Entry 2MJW (solution NMR); this record covers chains A and B of the 4 polymer chains in the assembly.

== Chain A ==
Molecule: Advanced glycosylation end product-specific receptor
Organism: Homo sapiens
Reference sequence: Q15109 (RAGE_HUMAN); numbering as in UniProt (aligned over 23-121)
Chain sequence (101 residues; numbered 21 to 121; the number before each row is that of its first residue):
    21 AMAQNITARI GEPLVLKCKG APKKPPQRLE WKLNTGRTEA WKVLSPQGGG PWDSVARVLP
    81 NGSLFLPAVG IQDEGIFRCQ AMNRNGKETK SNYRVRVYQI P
Construct notes: expression tag (21-22)
Swiss-Prot annotation at these positions:
  - glycosylation (N-linked (GlcNAc...) asparagine): N25, N81
Cystine bridges: C38-C99

== Chain B ==
Molecule: Protein S100-P
Organism: Homo sapiens
Reference sequence: P25815 (S100P_HUMAN); numbering as in UniProt (aligned over 1-94)
Chain sequence (94 residues; row label = number of the first residue in the row):
     1 MTELETAMGM IIDVFSRYSG SEGSTQTLTK GELKVLMEKE LPGFLQSGKD KDAVDKLLKD
    61 LDANGDAQVD FSEFIVFVAA ITSACHKYFE KAGL
What the authors report for this chain:
  - mutagenesis - E5A, D13A: decreased signaling in response to cell proliferation
  - mutagenesis - F44G/Y88G/F89G: abolished signaling in response to cell proliferation

== Chain A / chain B interface ==
Pairs across the interface (37; chain A residue first):
  A21(A) with A92(B); G93(B); L94(B)
  Q47(A) with Q46(B)
  R48(A) with G43(B); F44(B); L45(B); Q46(B)
  L49(A) with G43(B)
  E50(A) with F44(B)
  L53(A) with F89(B)
  N54(A) with F89(B)
  K62(A) with E40(B); P42(B)
  V63(A) with L41(B); P42(B); G43(B)
  L64(A) with P42(B); G43(B)
  S65(A) with P42(B); G43(B); G48(B)
  Q67(A) with S47(B); G48(B); K49(B)
  G69(A) with P42(B)
  R98(A) with Y88(B); F89(B); A92(B)
  Q100(A) with Y88(B)
  R104(A) with Q46(B)
  E108(A) with Y88(B)
  T109(A) with Y88(B)
  K110(A) with Y88(B); K91(B); A92(B); L94(B)
Also at the interface, not in a pair above, chain A (21 interface residues in all): K52, W61
Also at the interface, not in a pair above, chain B (17 interface residues in all): C85
From the paper, about this interface:
  - interface residues, chain A: R48(A), K52(A), L53(A), N54(A), W61(A), K62(A), V63(A), Q67(A), R98(A), Q100(A), R104(A), E108(A), T109(A), K110(A)
  - interface residues, chain B: L41(B), P42(B), G43(B), F44(B), Q46(B), S47(B), G48(B), S83(B), C85(B), Y88(B), F89(B), A92(B), G93(B)
  - hot spots on chain B (mutagenesis) - E5A (3.8-fold), D13A (146-fold): decreased binding to Advanced glycosylation end product-specific receptor (chain A)
  - hot spots on chain B (mutagenesis) - F44G/Y88G/F89G: abolished binding to Advanced glycosylation end product-specific receptor (chain A)

== Overview ==
21 residues of chain A and 17 residues of chain B are in contact. The paper reports that E5A and D13A of chain
B reduce signaling in response to cell proliferation; interface residues R48(A), K52(A) and L41(B) among
others.
Chain A is Advanced glycosylation end product-specific receptor and chain B is Protein S100-P, both from Homo
sapiens; the structure, Structural Insights into Calcium Bound S100P - V Domain of the receptor for advanced
glycation end ..., was determined by solution NMR.
